PDB entry 1LEN | X-ray diffraction, 1.80 A resolution | chains A and C of the 4 polymer chains in the assembly

# Chain A (and C)
Molecule: Lectin
Source organism: Lens culinaris
Notes: chain C of this document is another copy of the same molecule, construct and numbering; everything in this record applies to it too
Reference sequence: P02870 (LEC_LENCU); residues 1-181 here = UniProt positions 1-181
Sequence (181 residues; each row starts with the number of its first residue):
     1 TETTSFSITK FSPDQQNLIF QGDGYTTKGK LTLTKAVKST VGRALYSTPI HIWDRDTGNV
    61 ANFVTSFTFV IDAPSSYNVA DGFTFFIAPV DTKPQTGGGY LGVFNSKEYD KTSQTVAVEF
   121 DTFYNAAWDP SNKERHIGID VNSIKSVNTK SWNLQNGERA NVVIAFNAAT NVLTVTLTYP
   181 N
Metal / ion sites: Mn2+: Glu119, Asp121, Asp129, His136; Ca2+: Asp121, Phe123, Asn125, Asp129

# How chain A and chain C interact
Residue-residue contacts - 30 pairs, chain A then chain C:
  Thr1(A) - Ser7(C)
  Thr1(A) - Ile8(C)
  Thr1(A) - Thr9(C)  hydrogen bond (backbone-backbone)
  Glu2(A) - Ser7(C)
  Glu2(A) - Ser12(C)
  Glu2(A) - Gln15(C)
  Glu2(A) - Asn17(C)
  Thr3(A) - Phe6(C)
  Thr3(A) - Ser7(C)  hydrogen bond (backbone-backbone)
  Thr4(A) - Ser5(C)
  Ser5(A) - Thr4(C)
  Ser5(A) - Ser5(C)  hydrogen bond (backbone-backbone)
  Phe6(A) - Thr3(C)
  Ser7(A) - Glu2(C)
  Ser7(A) - Thr3(C)  hydrogen bond (backbone-backbone)
  Ile8(A) - Thr1(C)
  Thr9(A) - Thr1(C)  hydrogen bond (backbone-backbone)
  Ser12(A) - His51(C)
  Gln15(A) - Glu2(C)  hydrogen bond
  Gln16(A) - Pro49(C)
  Asn17(A) - Glu2(C)  hydrogen bond
  Asn17(A) - Pro49(C)
  Tyr46(A) - Thr48(C)
  Ser47(A) - Pro49(C)
  Thr48(A) - Asn17(C)
  Thr48(A) - Tyr46(C)
  Thr48(A) - Thr48(C)  hydrogen bond
  Pro49(A) - Gln16(C)
  Pro49(A) - Asn17(C)
  His51(A) - Ser12(C)
Other interface residues (no listed pair), chain A (19 interface residues in all): Lys10
Other interface residues (no listed pair), chain C (19 interface residues in all): Lys10, Ser47

# Overview
Chain A and chain C each contribute 19 residues to their interface; the contacts include 8 hydrogen bonds.
Polar contacts include Gln15(A)-Glu2(C), Asn17(A)-Glu2(C) and Thr48(A)-Thr48(C). The Mn2+ site is built by
Glu119(A), Asp121(A), Asp129(A) and His136(A).
Chain A and chain C are both Lectin (Lens culinaris); the structure, Refinement of two crystal forms of lentil
lectin at 1.8 angstroms resolution, was determined by X-ray diffraction, deposited together with 2LAL.
